PDB entry 7LX3 | electron microscopy, 3.45 A resolution | chains A and L of the 9 polymer chains in the assembly

Chain A:
Protein: Env glycoprotein gp160
From: Human immunodeficiency virus 1
Sequence (658 residues; row label = number of the first residue in the row; note: 50 numbers in that range are skipped by the numbering (no residue carries them; nothing is unmodelled there); a row labelled like 184A-184G holds insertion residues (184A, then the next letters in order); numbers below 1 keep their minus sign (Met-6 is residue -6)):
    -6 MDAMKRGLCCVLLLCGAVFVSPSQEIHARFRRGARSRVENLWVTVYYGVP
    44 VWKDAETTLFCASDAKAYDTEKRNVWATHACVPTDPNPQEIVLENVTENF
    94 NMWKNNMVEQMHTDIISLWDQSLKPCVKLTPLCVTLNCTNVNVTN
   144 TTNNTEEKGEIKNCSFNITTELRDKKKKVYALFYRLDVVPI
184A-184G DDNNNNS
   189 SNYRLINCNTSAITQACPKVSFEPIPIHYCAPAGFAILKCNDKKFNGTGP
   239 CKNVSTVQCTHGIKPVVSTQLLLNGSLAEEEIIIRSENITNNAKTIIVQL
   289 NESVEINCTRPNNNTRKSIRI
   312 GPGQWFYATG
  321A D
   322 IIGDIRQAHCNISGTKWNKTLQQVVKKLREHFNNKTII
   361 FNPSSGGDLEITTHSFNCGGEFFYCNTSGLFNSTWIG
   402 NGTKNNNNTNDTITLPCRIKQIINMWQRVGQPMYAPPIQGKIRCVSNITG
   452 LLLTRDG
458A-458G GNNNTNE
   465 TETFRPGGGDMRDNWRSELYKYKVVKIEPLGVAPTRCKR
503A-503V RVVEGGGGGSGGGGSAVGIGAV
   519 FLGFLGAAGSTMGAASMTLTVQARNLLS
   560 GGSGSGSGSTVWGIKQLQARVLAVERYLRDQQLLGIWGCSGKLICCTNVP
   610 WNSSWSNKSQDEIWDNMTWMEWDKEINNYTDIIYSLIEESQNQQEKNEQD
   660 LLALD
Disordered / not traced: -6 to 31, 58-64, 144-152, 184A-184G, 402-411, 458A-458G, 503A-503V, 560-571, 653-664
Cystine bridges: Cys54-Cys74, Cys119-Cys205, Cys126-Cys196, Cys131-Cys157, Cys218-Cys247, Cys228-Cys239, Cys296-Cys331, Cys378-Cys445, Cys385-Cys418, Cys501-Cys605, Cys598-Cys604
Glycans and other covalent adducts: N-acetylglucosamine (NAG) linked to Asn88, Asn130, Asn160, Asn190, Asn197, Asn234, Asn241, Asn262, Asn276, Asn289, Asn295, Asn301, Asn339, Asn386, Asn392, Asn448, Asn611; glycan linked to Asn138, Asn332
Reported in the primary citation:
  - contacts within the chain: Lys46-Asp632, Lys617-Glu634

Chain L:
Protein: PGT122 Fab light chain
From: Homo sapiens
Notes: antibody fragment or engineered binder
Sequence (213 residues; each row starts with the number of its first residue; note: 1 number in that range is skipped by the numbering (no residue carries it; nothing is unmodelled there); a row labelled like 67A-67C holds insertion residues (67A, then the next letters in order)):
     6 APTF
    11 VSVAPGQTARITCGEESLGSRSVIWYQQRPGQAPSLIIYNNNDRPSGIPD
    61 RFSGSPG
67A-67C STF
    68 GTTATLTITSVEAGDEADYYCHIWDSRR
95A-95C PTN
    96 WVFGEGTTLIVLSQPKAAPSVTLFPPSSEELQANKATLVCLISDFYPGAV
   146 TVAWKADSSPVKAGVETTTPSKQSNNKYAASSYLSLTPEQWKSHKSYSCQ
   196 VTHEGSTVEKTVAPTECS
Disordered / not traced: 110-213
Cystine bridges: Cys23-Cys88

Interface between chain A and chain L:
Pairs across the interface (16):
  Asn135(A) - Arg94(L)  hydrogen bond (backbone-side chain)
  Val136(A) - Arg94(L)  hydrogen bond (backbone-side chain)
  Thr137(A) - Arg94(L)
  Asn138(A) - Arg94(L)
  Asn138(A) - Arg95(L)
  Asn138(A) - Pro95A(L)
  Asp321A(A) - Arg94(L)  salt bridge
  Ile322(A) - Arg94(L)  hydrogen bond (backbone-side chain)
  Ile323(A) - Phe67C(L)  hydrophobic
  Gly324(A) - Leu28(L)  hydrogen bond (backbone-backbone)
  Gly324(A) - Phe67C(L)
  Gly324(A) - Arg94(L)  hydrogen bond (backbone-side chain)
  Asp325(A) - Gly29(L)
  Asp325(A) - Ser30(L)  hydrogen bond
  Asp325(A) - Ser93(L)  hydrogen bond
  Ile326(A) - Arg94(L)

Summary:
10 residues of chain A face 8 of chain L across their interface, with 7 hydrogen bonds and 1 salt bridge.
Polar contacts include Asp321A(A)-Arg94(L), Asn135(A)-Arg94(L) and Val136(A)-Arg94(L). Covalently linked
N-acetylglucosamine: at Asn88(A), Asn130(A), Asn160(A), Asn190(A), Asn197(A) and Asn234(A) and 11 more. From
the paper: contacts within the chain involving Lys46(A), Asp632(A) and Lys617(A) among others.
Here chain A is Env glycoprotein gp160 (Human immunodeficiency virus 1) and chain L is PGT122 Fab light chain
(Homo sapiens). Entry 7LX3 (Cryo-EM structure of EDC-crosslinked ConSOSL.UFO.664 (ConS-EDC) in complex with
bNAb PGT122) was determined by electron microscopy together with 7LX2, 7LXM and 7LXN from the same study.
